6XH7 - chains D and 2 of the 10 polymer chains in the assembly; structure by electron microscopy, 3.90 A resolution.

# Chain D
Name: DNA-directed RNA polymerase subunit beta'
Source organism: Escherichia coli
Notes: EC 2.7.7.6
UniProtKB: P0A8T8 (RPOC_ECO57); residues 1-1407 here = UniProt positions 1-1407
Sequence (1407 residues; numbered 1 to 1407; the number before each row is that of its first residue):
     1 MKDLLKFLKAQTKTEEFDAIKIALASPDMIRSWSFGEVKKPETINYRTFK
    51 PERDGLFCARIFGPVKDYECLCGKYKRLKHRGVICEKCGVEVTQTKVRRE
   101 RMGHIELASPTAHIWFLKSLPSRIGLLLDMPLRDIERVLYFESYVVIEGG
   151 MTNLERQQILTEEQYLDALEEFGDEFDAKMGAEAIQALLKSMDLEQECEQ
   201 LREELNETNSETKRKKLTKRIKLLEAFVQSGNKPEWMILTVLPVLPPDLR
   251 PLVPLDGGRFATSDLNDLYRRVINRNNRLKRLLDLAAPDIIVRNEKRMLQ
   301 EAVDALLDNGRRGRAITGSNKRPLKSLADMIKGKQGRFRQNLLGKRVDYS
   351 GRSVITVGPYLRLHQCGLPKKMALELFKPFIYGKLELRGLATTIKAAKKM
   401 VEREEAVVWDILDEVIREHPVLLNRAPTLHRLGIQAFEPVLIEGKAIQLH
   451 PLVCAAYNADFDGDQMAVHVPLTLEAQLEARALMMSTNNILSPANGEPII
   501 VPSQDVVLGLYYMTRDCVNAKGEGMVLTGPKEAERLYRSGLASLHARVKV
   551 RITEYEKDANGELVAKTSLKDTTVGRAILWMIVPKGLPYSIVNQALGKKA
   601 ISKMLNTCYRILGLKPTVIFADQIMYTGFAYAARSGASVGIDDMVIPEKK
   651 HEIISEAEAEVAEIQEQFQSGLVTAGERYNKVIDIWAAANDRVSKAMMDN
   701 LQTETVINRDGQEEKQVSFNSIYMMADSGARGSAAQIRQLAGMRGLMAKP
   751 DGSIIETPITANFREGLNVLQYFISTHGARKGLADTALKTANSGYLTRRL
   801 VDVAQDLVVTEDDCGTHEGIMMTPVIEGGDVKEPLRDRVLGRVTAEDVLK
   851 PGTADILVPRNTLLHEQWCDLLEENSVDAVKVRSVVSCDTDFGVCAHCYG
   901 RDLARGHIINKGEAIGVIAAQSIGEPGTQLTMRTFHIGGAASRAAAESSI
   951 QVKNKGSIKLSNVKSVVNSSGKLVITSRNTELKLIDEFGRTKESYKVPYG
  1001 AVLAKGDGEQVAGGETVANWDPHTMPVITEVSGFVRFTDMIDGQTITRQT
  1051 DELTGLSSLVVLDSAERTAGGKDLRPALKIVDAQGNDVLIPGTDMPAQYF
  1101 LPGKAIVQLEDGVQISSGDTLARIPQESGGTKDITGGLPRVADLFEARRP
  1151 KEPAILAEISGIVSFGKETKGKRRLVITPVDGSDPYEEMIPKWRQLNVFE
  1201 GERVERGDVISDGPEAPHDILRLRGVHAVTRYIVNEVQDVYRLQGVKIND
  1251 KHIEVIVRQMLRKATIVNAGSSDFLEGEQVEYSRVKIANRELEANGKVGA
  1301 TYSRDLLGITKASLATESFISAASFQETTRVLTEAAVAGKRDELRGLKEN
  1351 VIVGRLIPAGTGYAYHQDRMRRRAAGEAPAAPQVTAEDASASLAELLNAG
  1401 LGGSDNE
Unresolved in the structure: 1-14, 933-947, 1127-1136, 1377-1407
Bound ions: Zn2+ site 1: Cys-70, Cys-72, Cys-85; Zn2+ site 2: Cys-814, Cys-888, Cys-895, Cys-898

# Chain 2
Molecule: Template strand DNA
Sequence (54 nucleotides; each row starts with the number of its first residue):
     1 CGCCGCGTCAGACTCGTAGGAGGTTAAACCTTCCAGCAAGGGGAAGGTCA
    51 AGGC
Unresolved in the structure: 12-17

# Interface between chain D and chain 2
Pairs across the interface - 13 pairs, chain D then chain 2:
  Leu-120(D) / DT8(2)  sugar contact
  Glu-211(D) / DC1(2)  phosphate contact
  Arg-311(D) / DC9(2)  salt bridge to the phosphate
  Ser-319(D) / DA21(2)  hydrogen bond to the base
  Ser-319(D) / DG22(2)  hydrogen bond to the base
  Asn-320(D) / DA21(2)  hydrogen bond to the base
  Tyr-795(D) / DA10(2)  sugar contact
  Tyr-795(D) / DG11(2)  sugar contact
  Arg-798(D) / DG11(2)  salt bridge to the phosphate
  Gln-1326(D) / DC9(2)  phosphate contact
  Gln-1326(D) / DA10(2)  phosphate contact
  Glu-1327(D) / DC9(2)  phosphate contact
  Glu-1327(D) / DA10(2)  hydrogen bond to the phosphate
Other interface residues (no listed pair), chain D (11 interface residues in all): Lys-334, Arg-339

# In short
The interface between chain D and chain 2 involves 11 residues on one side and 7 on the other, with 4 hydrogen
bonds and 2 salt bridges. Polar pairs include Ser-319(D)/DA21(2), Ser-319(D)/DG22(2) and Asn-320(D)/DA21(2).
Cys-70(D), Cys-72(D) and Cys-85(D) coordinate Zn2+ site 1.
Chain D is DNA-directed RNA polymerase subunit beta' (Escherichia coli) and chain 2 is Template strand DNA;
the structure, CueR-TAC without RNA, was determined by electron microscopy together with 6XH8 from the same
study.
